Entry 6LQD (electron microscopy, 3.26 A resolution); this record covers chains A and C of the 4 polymer chains in the assembly.

[Chain A]
Name: Capsid protein VP1
From: Human enterovirus 71
Notes: EC 3.4.22.29, 3.6.1.15, 3.4.22.28, 2.7.7.48
UniProt: B2ZUN0 (B2ZUN0_HE71); residues 1-297 here correspond to UniProt positions 566-862 (UniProt number = residue number + 565)
Chain sequence (297 residues; row label = number of the first residue in the row):
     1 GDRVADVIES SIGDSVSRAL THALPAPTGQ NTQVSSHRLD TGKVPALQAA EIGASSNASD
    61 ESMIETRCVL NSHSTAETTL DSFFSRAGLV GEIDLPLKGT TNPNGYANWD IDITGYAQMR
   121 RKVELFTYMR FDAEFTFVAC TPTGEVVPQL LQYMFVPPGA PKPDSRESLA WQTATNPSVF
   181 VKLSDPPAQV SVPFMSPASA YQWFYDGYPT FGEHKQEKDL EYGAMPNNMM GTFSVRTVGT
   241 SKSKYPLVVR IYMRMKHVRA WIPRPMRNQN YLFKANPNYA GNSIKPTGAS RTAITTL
Construct notes: conflict Met225 (Cys790 in B2ZUN0)
Ligand contacts: EQ9 (1-(2-azanylpyridin-4-yl)-3-[5-[4-(5-methyl-1,2,4-oxadiazol-3-yl)phenoxy]pentyl]imidazolidin-2-one): Ile111, Asp112, Ile113, Thr114, Phe131, Phe135, Phe137, Phe155, Pro177, Ser178, Val179, Val190, Val192, Met195, Tyr201, Gln202, Trp203, Asn228, Met230, Phe233

[Chain C]
Name: Capsid protein VP3
From: Human enterovirus 71
Notes: EC 3.4.22.29, 3.6.1.15, 3.4.22.28, 2.7.7.48
UniProt: B2ZUN0 (B2ZUN0_HE71); residues 1-242 here correspond to UniProt positions 324-565 (UniProt number = residue number + 323)
Chain sequence (242 residues; numbered 1 to 242; the number before each row is that of its first residue):
     1 GFPTELKPGT NQFLTTDDGV SAPILPNFHP TPCIHIPGEV RNLLELCQVE TILEVNNVPT
    61 NATSLMERLR FPVSAQAGKG ELCAVFRADP GRNGPWQSTL LGQLCGYYTQ WSGSLEVTFM
   121 FTGSFMATGK MLIAYTPPGG PLPKDRATAM LGTHVIWDFG LQSSVTLVIP WISNTHYRAH
   181 ARDGVFDYYT TGLVSIWYQT NYVVPIGAPN TAYIIALAAA QKNFTMKLCK DASDILQTGT
   241 IQ

[Chain A / chain C interface]
Contacting residue pairs (138):
  Gln30(A) with Lys222(C)
  Ala46(A) with Val165(C); Thr166(C), hydrogen bond (backbone-backbone)
  Leu47(A) with Trp157(C); Gln162(C); Ser164(C)
  Gln48(A) with Gln162(C); Ser163(C); Ser164(C); Thr166(C)
  Ala49(A) with Gln162(C), hydrogen bond (backbone-side chain)
  Ala50(A) with Met120(C), hydrophobic; Ser164(C)
  Glu51(A) with Met120(C); Ser163(C), hydrogen bond
  Ser55(A) with Gln48(C); Val49(C); Glu50(C), hydrogen bond (side chain-backbone)
  Ser56(A) with Glu50(C); Thr166(C), hydrogen bond
  Ala58(A) with Gln221(C), hydrogen bond (backbone-side chain)
  Ser59(A) with Gln221(C)
  Asp60(A) with Ser114(C), hydrogen bond; Val168(C); Asn223(C)
  Met63(A) with Thr166(C)
  His73(A) with Ser112(C), hydrogen bond; His176(C); Tyr177(C); Thr225(C)
  Ser74(A) with Thr225(C)
  Thr75(A) with Asn42(C), hydrogen bond (backbone-side chain)
  Glu77(A) with Tyr108(C), hydrogen bond (backbone-side chain); Lys227(C); Leu228(C), hydrogen bond (side chain-backbone); Cys229(C), hydrogen bond (side chain-backbone)
  Thr78(A) with Asn42(C), hydrogen bond; Leu43(C), hydrogen bond (backbone-backbone); Leu44(C); Tyr108(C); Met226(C)
  Thr79(A) with Asn42(C)
  Leu80(A) with Val40(C); Arg41(C)
  Phe83(A) with Tyr107(C), hydrophobic; Tyr108(C)
  Arg86(A) with Cys229(C)
  Ala87(A) with Thr15(C)
  Gly115(A) with Gln237(C); Ile241(C)
  Tyr116(A) with Gln237(C)
  Ala117(A) with Leu236(C); Gln237(C), hydrogen bond (backbone-side chain)
  Gln118(A) with Asp231(C); Ile235(C)
  Arg121(A) with Gln103(C), hydrogen bond; Tyr107(C), hydrogen bond; Leu236(C)
  Lys122(A) with Tyr107(C)
  Leu125(A) with Leu100(C), hydrophobic
  Phe126(A) with Val40(C), hydrophobic
  Arg130(A) with Thr31(C), hydrogen bond (side chain-backbone); Pro32(C)
  Glu134(A) with Ser21(C), hydrogen bond
  Thr136(A) with Phe13(C)
  Pro186(A) with Asn11(C)
  Gln189(A) with Ser21(C), hydrogen bond
  Val190(A) with Ala22(C); Ile24(C), hydrophobic
  Ser191(A) with Ser21(C), hydrogen bond (side chain-backbone); Ala22(C), hydrogen bond (backbone-backbone); Pro23(C); Ile24(C)
  Pro193(A) with Phe28(C), hydrophobic
  Phe194(A) with Phe28(C); Pro30(C)
  Met195(A) with Phe28(C), hydrophobic
  Ser196(A) with Thr31(C), hydrogen bond (backbone-side chain)
  Pro197(A) with Thr31(C), hydrogen bond (backbone-side chain)
  Ala198(A) with Thr31(C)
  Ser199(A) with Pro32(C), hydrogen bond (side chain-backbone)
  Tyr252(A) with Phe13(C), hydrophobic
  Arg254(A) with Thr15(C); Asp17(C); Asp18(C), salt bridge
  Arg259(A) with Glu39(C), salt bridge
  Ala260(A) with Glu39(C); Val40(C)
  Trp261(A) with Cys33(C), hydrophobic; Ile36(C), hydrogen bond (side chain-backbone); Gly38(C); Glu39(C)
  Ile262(A) with Pro37(C); Gly38(C), hydrogen bond (backbone-backbone)
  Pro263(A) with Leu46(C), hydrophobic
  Met266(A) with Leu100(C), hydrophobic
  Arg267(A) with Leu236(C)
  Asn268(A) with Leu236(C)
  Gln269(A) with Leu236(C)
  Asn270(A) with Leu236(C); Gln237(C), hydrogen bond (side chain-backbone); Thr238(C)
  Tyr271(A) with Leu236(C), hydrogen bond (backbone-backbone); Ile241(C), hydrophobic
  Leu272(A) with Ile241(C); Gln242(C), hydrogen bond (backbone-backbone)
  Phe273(A) with Ile241(C); Gln242(C)
  Lys274(A) with Ile241(C); Gln242(C)
  Ile284(A) with Leu65(C), hydrophobic
  Lys285(A) with Leu236(C)
  Pro286(A) with Leu65(C), hydrophobic; Arg68(C)
  Thr287(A) with Gln97(C); Ser98(C)
  Gly288(A) with Gln97(C)
  Ala289(A) with Asn57(C); Arg68(C), hydrogen bond (backbone-side chain); Gln97(C)
  Ser290(A) with Asn57(C); Pro59(C); Arg68(C), hydrogen bond
  Arg291(A) with Val55(C), hydrogen bond (side chain-backbone); Asn57(C), hydrogen bond; Val58(C); Val85(C), hydrogen bond (side chain-backbone)
  Thr292(A) with Val58(C)
  Ala293(A) with Val58(C)
  Ile294(A) with Val55(C), hydrophobic; Phe71(C), hydrophobic; Cys83(C); Ala84(C); Val85(C), hydrogen bond (backbone-backbone)
  Thr295(A) with Leu82(C); Cys83(C); Val85(C)
  Thr296(A) with Val85(C)
Also at the interface, not in a pair above, chain A (88 interface residues in all): Ser17, Ala23, Gly29, Thr32, Ile64, Asn71, Thr114, Arg120, Tyr128, Pro177, Pro187, Val192, Ala200, Leu297
Also at the interface, not in a pair above, chain C (90 interface residues in all): Thr16, Gly19, Leu25, Ile34, His35, Glu54, Asn56, Thr60, Arg87, Asn93, Gly94, Leu104, Glu116, Thr118, Val155, Pro170, Leu193, Leu217, Thr240

[In short]
Chain A and chain C form an interface of 88 and 90 residues respectively, with 36 hydrogen bonds and 2 salt
bridges. Polar contacts include Arg254(A)-Asp18(C), Arg259(A)-Glu39(C) and Ala49(A)-Gln162(C). Compound EQ9 is
bound between chain A and chain C.
Here chain A is Capsid protein VP1 and chain C is Capsid protein VP3, both from Human enterovirus 71. Entry
6LQD (Structure of Enterovirus 71 in complex with NLD-22) was determined by electron microscopy.
